1PYI - chains A and B of the 4 polymer chains in the assembly; structure by X-ray diffraction, 3.20 A resolution.

== Chain A (and B) ==
Molecule: Protein (PYRIMIDINE pathway regulator 1)
Source organism: Saccharomyces cerevisiae
Notes: chain B of this document is another copy of the same molecule, construct and numbering; everything in this record applies to it too
UniProt: P07272; numbering as in UniProt (aligned over 29-123)
Sequence (96 residues; each row starts with the number of its first residue):
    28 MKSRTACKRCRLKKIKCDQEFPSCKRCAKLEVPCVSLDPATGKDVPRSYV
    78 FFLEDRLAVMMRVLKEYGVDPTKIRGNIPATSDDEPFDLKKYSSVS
Not modelled in the structure: 28-29, 118-123 (chain B: 28-29, 100-123)
Metal / ion sites: Zn2+ site 1: Cys-34, Cys-51, Cys-54, Cys-61; Zn2+ site 2: Cys-34, Cys-37, Cys-44, Cys-51
UniProt features mapped onto this chain:
  - DNA-binding region: Cys-34 to Cys-61 (Zn(2)-C6 fungal-type)
  - binding site (Zn(2+)): Cys-34, Cys-37, Cys-44, Cys-51, Cys-54, Cys-61

== Chain A / chain B interface ==
Residue-residue contacts - 55 pairs, chain A then chain B:
  Arg-31(A) / Arg-31(B)
  Leu-64(A) / Arg-31(B)
  Asp-65(A) / Ser-75(B)  hydrogen bond
  Asp-65(A) / Val-77(B)
  Pro-66(A) / Arg-31(B)
  Ala-67(A) / Phe-48(B)  hydrophobic
  Ala-67(A) / Arg-74(B)
  Val-72(A) / Val-77(B)  hydrophobic
  Tyr-76(A) / Glu-81(B)  hydrogen bond
  Val-77(A) / Tyr-76(B)  hydrophobic
  Val-77(A) / Val-77(B)  hydrophobic
  Leu-80(A) / Glu-81(B)
  Glu-81(A) / Tyr-76(B)
  Glu-81(A) / Leu-80(B)
  Arg-83(A) / Leu-84(B)
  Arg-83(A) / Pro-98(B)
  Leu-84(A) / Arg-83(B)
  Leu-84(A) / Leu-84(B)  hydrophobic
  Leu-84(A) / Met-87(B)  hydrophobic
  Val-86(A) / Thr-99(B)
  Met-87(A) / Met-87(B)  hydrophobic
  Met-87(A) / Met-88(B)  hydrophobic
  Met-88(A) / Met-87(B)  hydrophobic
  Val-90(A) / Leu-91(B)  hydrophobic
  Val-90(A) / Val-96(B)  hydrophobic
  Val-90(A) / Thr-99(B)
  Leu-91(A) / Val-90(B)  hydrophobic
  Leu-91(A) / Leu-91(B)  hydrophobic
  Tyr-94(A) / Tyr-94(B)
  Tyr-94(A) / Val-96(B)
  Val-96(A) / Tyr-94(B)
  Thr-99(A) / Arg-83(B)  hydrogen bond (backbone-side chain)
  Thr-99(A) / Met-87(B)  hydrogen bond
  Lys-100(A) / Val-86(B)
  Ile-101(A) / Phe-79(B)  hydrophobic
  Ile-101(A) / Asp-82(B)
  Ile-101(A) / Arg-83(B)
  Arg-102(A) / Asp-82(B)  hydrogen bond (backbone-side chain)
  Gly-103(A) / Asp-82(B)
  Asn-104(A) / Cys-61(B)
  Asn-104(A) / Val-62(B)
  Asn-104(A) / Pro-73(B)
  Ile-105(A) / Val-62(B)
  Ile-105(A) / Asp-71(B)
  Ile-105(A) / Val-72(B)  hydrogen bond (backbone-backbone)
  Pro-106(A) / Val-62(B)
  Pro-106(A) / Asp-71(B)
  Ala-107(A) / Lys-35(B)
  Ala-107(A) / Pro-60(B)
  Ala-107(A) / Asp-71(B)  hydrogen bond (backbone-side chain)
  Ser-109(A) / Pro-60(B)
  Asp-110(A) / Pro-60(B)
  Asp-111(A) / Glu-58(B)
  Asp-111(A) / Pro-60(B)
  Glu-112(A) / Pro-49(B)
Also at the interface, not in a pair above, chain A (38 interface residues in all): Arg-38, Thr-68, Gly-95, Pro-98, Thr-108, Lys-117
Also at the interface, not in a pair above, chain B (34 interface residues in all): Thr-32, Val-59, Phe-78, Asp-97

== Overview ==
38 residues of chain A and 34 residues of chain B are in contact; the contacts include 7 hydrogen bonds. Polar
pairs include Asp-65(A)/Ser-75(B), Tyr-76(A)/Glu-81(B) and Thr-99(A)/Arg-83(B). Cys-34(A), Cys-51(A),
Cys-54(A) and Cys-61(A) form the Zn2+ site 1. From UniProt: 6 Zn2+-binding residues on chain A.
Both chains are Protein (PYRIMIDINE pathway regulator 1) (Saccharomyces cerevisiae). Entry 1PYI (Crystal
structure of a PPR1-DNA complex: DNA recognition by proteins containing a ZN2CYS6 binuclear cluster) was
determined by X-ray diffraction.
